Entry 8Z0L (electron microscopy, 2.57 A resolution); this record covers chains L and M of the 12 polymer chains in the assembly.

Chain L:
Molecule: 69-nt RNA strand
Source organism: Selenomonas sp
Sequence (69 nucleotides; numbered 20 to 88; the number before each row is that of its first residue):
    20 GUUUAGAAGGAUUGCCGUCAGGAAAUUAGGUGCGCUUAGCAGUGUACCGC
    70 CGGAUAGGCGGUUUAGAAG
Not modelled in the structure: 20, 73-74, 81-88

Chain M:
Protein: type I-F CRISPR-associated endoribonuclease Cas6/Csy4
Source organism: Selenomonas sp
Sequence (181 residues; each row starts with the number of its first residue):
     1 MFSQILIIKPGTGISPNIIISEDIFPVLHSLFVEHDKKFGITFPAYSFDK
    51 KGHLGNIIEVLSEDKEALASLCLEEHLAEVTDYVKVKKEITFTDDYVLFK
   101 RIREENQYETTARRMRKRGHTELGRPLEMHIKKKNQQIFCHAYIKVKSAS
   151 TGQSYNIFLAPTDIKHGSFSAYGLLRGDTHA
Not modelled in the structure: 123-124, 176-181

Chain L / chain M interface:
Pairs across the interface (41; chain L residue first):
  G61(L) - Phe139(M)  base contact
  G61(L) - Cys140(M)  base contact
  G61(L) - His141(M)  hydrogen bond to the base
  G61(L) - Ala142(M)  base contact
  G61(L) - Tyr143(M)  hydrogen bond to the base
  U62(L) - Ser15(M)  hydrogen bond to the phosphate
  U62(L) - Asn17(M)  base contact
  U62(L) - Ile18(M)  phosphate contact
  U62(L) - Leu54(M)  base contact
  U62(L) - Ala142(M)  base contact
  U62(L) - Tyr143(M)  hydrogen bond to the base
  G63(L) - Ile18(M)  phosphate contact
  U64(L) - Tyr143(M)  base contact
  A65(L) - Phe139(M)  stacking on the base
  A65(L) - Tyr143(M)  hydrogen bond to the base
  A65(L) - Ser154(M)  phosphate contact
  A65(L) - Asn156(M)  hydrogen bond to the base
  C66(L) - Arg103(M)  base contact
  C66(L) - Asn106(M)  phosphate contact
  C66(L) - Gln107(M)  phosphate contact
  C66(L) - Gln153(M)  hydrogen bond to the sugar
  C66(L) - Ser154(M)  sugar contact
  C66(L) - Tyr155(M)  base contact
  C67(L) - Asn106(M)  base contact
  C67(L) - Gln107(M)  phosphate contact
  C67(L) - Thr110(M)  hydrogen bond to the phosphate
  C67(L) - Gln153(M)  hydrogen bond to the sugar
  G68(L) - Thr110(M)  phosphate contact
  C69(L) - Arg114(M)  salt bridge to the phosphate
  C70(L) - Arg114(M)  salt bridge to the phosphate
  G71(L) - Arg114(M)  hydrogen bond to the base
  G71(L) - Arg118(M)  hydrogen bond to the base
  G72(L) - Arg118(M)  salt bridge to the phosphate
  G80(L) - Arg101(M)  base contact
  G80(L) - Arg103(M)  base contact
  G80(L) - Ser148(M)  sugar contact
  G80(L) - Ser150(M)  hydrogen bond to the sugar
  G80(L) - Thr151(M)  base contact
  G80(L) - Gln153(M)  hydrogen bond to the base
  G80(L) - Tyr155(M)  stacking on the base
  G80(L) - Tyr172(M)  sugar contact
Interface residues without a listed pair, chain L (14 interface residues in all): G79
Interface residues without a listed pair, chain M (31 interface residues in all): Lys51, Gly52, Glu104, Glu109, Arg113, Phe158, Ala171

Overview:
14 residues of chain L and 31 residues of chain M are in contact; the contacts include 13 hydrogen bonds, 3
salt bridges and 2 aromatic stacking contacts. Among the polar pairs are G61(L)-His141(M), G61(L)-Tyr143(M)
and U62(L)-Tyr143(M).
Chain L is a 69-nt RNA strand and chain M is type I-F CRISPR-associated endoribonuclease Cas6/Csy4, both from
Selenomonas sp; the structure, Cryo-EM structure of Cas8-HNH system at partial R-loop state, was determined by
electron microscopy, deposited together with 8Z0K, 8ZDY and 8ZNR.
